Entry 6WGG (electron microscopy, 8.10 A resolution (very low resolution: no residue pairs are listed; an interface is given only as per-side residue counts)); this record covers chains D and G of the 16 polymer chains in the assembly.

# Chain D
Protein: Origin recognition complex subunit 4
Organism: Saccharomyces cerevisiae
UniProt: P54791 (ORC4_YEAST); residue numbers follow UniProt; this construct covers 1-529
Amino-acid sequence (529 residues; numbered 1 to 529; the number before each row is that of its first residue):
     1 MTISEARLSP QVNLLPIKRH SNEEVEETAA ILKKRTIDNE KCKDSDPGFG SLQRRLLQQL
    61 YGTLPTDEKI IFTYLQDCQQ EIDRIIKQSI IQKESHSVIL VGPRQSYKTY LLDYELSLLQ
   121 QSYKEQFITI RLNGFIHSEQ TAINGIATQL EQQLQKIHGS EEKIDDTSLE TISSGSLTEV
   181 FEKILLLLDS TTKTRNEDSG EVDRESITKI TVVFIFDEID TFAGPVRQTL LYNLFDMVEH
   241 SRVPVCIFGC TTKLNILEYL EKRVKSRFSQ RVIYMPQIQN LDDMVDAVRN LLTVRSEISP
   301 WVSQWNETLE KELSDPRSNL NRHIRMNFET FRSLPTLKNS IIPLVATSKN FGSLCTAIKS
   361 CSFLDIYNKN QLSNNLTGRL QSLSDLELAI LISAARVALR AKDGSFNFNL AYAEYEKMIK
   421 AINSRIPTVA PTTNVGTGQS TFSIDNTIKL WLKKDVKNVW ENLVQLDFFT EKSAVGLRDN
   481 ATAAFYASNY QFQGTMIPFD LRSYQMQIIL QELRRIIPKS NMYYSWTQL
Not modelled in the structure: 1-45, 159-170, 191-206, 427-446
UniProt features mapped onto this chain:
  - modified residue: Ser9 (Phosphoserine)
Residues lining bound ligands:
  - ATP-gamma-S (AGS; phosphothiophosphoric acid-adenylate ester), molecule 1: Tyr61, Gly62, Pro103, Arg104, Gln105, Ser106, Tyr107, Lys108, Thr109, Tyr110, Asp217, Glu218, Pro335, Lys338
  - ATP-gamma-S (AGS), molecule 2: His240, Arg263, Arg267

# Chain G
Molecule: 41-nt DNA strand
Organism: Saccharomyces cerevisiae
Sequence (41 nucleotides; numbered 1 to 41; the number before each row is that of its first residue):
     1 TGGTTTTTAT ATGTTTTGTT ATGTATTGTT TATTTTCCCT T

# Interface between chain D and chain G
At this resolution (8 A) residue pairs are not listed: 4 residues of chain D and 6 of chain G lie at the interface.

# Overview
4 residues of chain D and 6 residues of chain G are in contact. Chain D binds ATP-gamma-S.
Here chain D is Origin recognition complex subunit 4 and chain G is a 41-nt DNA strand, both from
Saccharomyces cerevisiae. Entry 6WGG (Atomic model of pre-insertion mutant OCCM-DNA
complex(ORC-Cdc6-Cdt1-Mcm2-7 with Mcm6 WHD truncation)) was determined by electron microscopy, deposited
together with 6WGC, 6WGF and 6WGI.
